PDB entry 4ROD | X-ray diffraction, 2.70 A resolution | chains A and N of the 4 polymer chains in the assembly

Chain A:
Name: Transcription factor IIIB 50 kDa subunit
From: Homo sapiens
UniProtKB: Q9HAW0 (BRF2_HUMAN); numbering as in UniProt (aligned over 62-419)
Sequence (360 residues; numbered 60 to 419; the number before each row is that of its first residue):
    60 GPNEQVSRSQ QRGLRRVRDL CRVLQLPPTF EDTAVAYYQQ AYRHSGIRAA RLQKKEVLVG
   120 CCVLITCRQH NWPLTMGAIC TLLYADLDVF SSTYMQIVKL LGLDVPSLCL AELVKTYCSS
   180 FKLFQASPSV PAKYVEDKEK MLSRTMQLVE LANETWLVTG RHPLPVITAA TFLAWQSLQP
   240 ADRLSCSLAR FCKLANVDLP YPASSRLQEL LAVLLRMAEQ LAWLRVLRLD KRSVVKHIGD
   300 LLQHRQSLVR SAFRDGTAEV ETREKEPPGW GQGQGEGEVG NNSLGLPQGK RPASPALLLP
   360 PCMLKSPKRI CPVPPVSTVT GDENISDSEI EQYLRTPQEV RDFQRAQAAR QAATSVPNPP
Unresolved in the structure: 60-65, 316-355, 408-419
Construct notes: expression tag (60-61)
Swiss-Prot annotation at these positions:
  - region: Ala108 to Lys114 (Interaction with target DNA), Leu357 to Leu363 (Required for the formation of a ternary complex with DNA and TBP)
  - modified residue: Ser353 (Phosphoserine), Cys361 (Cysteine sulfenic acid (-SOH))
  - mutagenesis: Arg110 (R110A: Decreases affinity for DNA), Cys361 (C361A: Abolishes response to oxidative stress. Abolishes the decrease in the formation of a ternary complex with DNA and TBP in response to oxidative stress ...)
From the paper describing this entry:
  - specificity-determining residues: Arg110, Tyr260
  - mutagenesis - R110A: decreased binding to DNA
  - post-translational modification sites: Cys361, Cys370
  - mutagenesis - C361A: unchanged binding to TBP/DNA complexes
  - mutagenesis - C361D (50-fold): decreased binding to TBP-DNA complexes
  - mutagenesis - C361D: unchanged binding to TATA-box-binding protein

Chain N:
Molecule: Template strand
Sequence (28 nucleotides; row label = number of the first residue in the row):
     1 TTTTGCGATC CTTATATAGC TGCGCGGG
Unresolved in the structure: 1

Interface between chain A and chain N:
Contacting residue pairs (13):
  Ser66(A) with DC25(N), hydrogen bond to the phosphate
  Ser68(A) with DG24(N), hydrogen bond to the phosphate
  Arg107(A) with DG24(N), sugar contact; DC25(N), sugar contact
  Ala108(A) with DG22(N), hydrogen bond to the base
  Ala109(A) with DC23(N), sugar contact
  Arg110(A) with DG22(N), phosphate contact; DC23(N), sugar contact
  Leu111(A) with DC23(N), hydrogen bond to the phosphate; DG24(N), phosphate contact
  Lys114(A) with DC23(N), hydrogen bond to the phosphate; DG24(N), salt bridge to the phosphate
  Asp147(A) with DC11(N), sugar contact
Other interface residues (no listed pair), chain A (12 interface residues in all): Ser150, Lys158, Tyr260
Other interface residues (no listed pair), chain N (9 interface residues in all): DC6, DT12, DA14, DT21

In short:
12 residues of chain A face 9 of chain N across their interface; the contacts include 5 hydrogen bonds and 1
salt bridge. Polar contacts include Ala108(A)-DG22(N), Ser66(A)-DC25(N) and Ser68(A)-DG24(N). From the paper:
R110A of chain A reduces binding to DNA; specificity determinants Arg110(A) and Tyr260(A); 3 substitutions
were tested in all.
Here chain A is Transcription factor IIIB 50 kDa subunit (Homo sapiens) and chain N is Template strand. Entry
4ROD (Human TFIIB-related factor 2 (Brf2) and TBP bound to TRNAU1 promoter) was determined by X-ray
diffraction together with 4ROC and 4ROE from the same study.
